Entry 9I3I (electron microscopy, 4.40 A resolution (low resolution: residue-level contacts below are approximate; hydrogen-bond / salt-bridge calls are withheld)); this record covers chains 3 and X of the 14 polymer chains in the assembly.

# Chain 3
Protein: DNA replication licensing factor MCM3
From: Saccharomyces cerevisiae S288C
Notes: EC 3.6.4.12
Reference sequence: P24279 (MCM3_YEAST); residue numbers follow UniProt; this construct covers 1-971
Sequence (1006 residues; each row starts with the number of its first residue; numbers below 1 keep their minus sign (Met-34 is residue -34)):
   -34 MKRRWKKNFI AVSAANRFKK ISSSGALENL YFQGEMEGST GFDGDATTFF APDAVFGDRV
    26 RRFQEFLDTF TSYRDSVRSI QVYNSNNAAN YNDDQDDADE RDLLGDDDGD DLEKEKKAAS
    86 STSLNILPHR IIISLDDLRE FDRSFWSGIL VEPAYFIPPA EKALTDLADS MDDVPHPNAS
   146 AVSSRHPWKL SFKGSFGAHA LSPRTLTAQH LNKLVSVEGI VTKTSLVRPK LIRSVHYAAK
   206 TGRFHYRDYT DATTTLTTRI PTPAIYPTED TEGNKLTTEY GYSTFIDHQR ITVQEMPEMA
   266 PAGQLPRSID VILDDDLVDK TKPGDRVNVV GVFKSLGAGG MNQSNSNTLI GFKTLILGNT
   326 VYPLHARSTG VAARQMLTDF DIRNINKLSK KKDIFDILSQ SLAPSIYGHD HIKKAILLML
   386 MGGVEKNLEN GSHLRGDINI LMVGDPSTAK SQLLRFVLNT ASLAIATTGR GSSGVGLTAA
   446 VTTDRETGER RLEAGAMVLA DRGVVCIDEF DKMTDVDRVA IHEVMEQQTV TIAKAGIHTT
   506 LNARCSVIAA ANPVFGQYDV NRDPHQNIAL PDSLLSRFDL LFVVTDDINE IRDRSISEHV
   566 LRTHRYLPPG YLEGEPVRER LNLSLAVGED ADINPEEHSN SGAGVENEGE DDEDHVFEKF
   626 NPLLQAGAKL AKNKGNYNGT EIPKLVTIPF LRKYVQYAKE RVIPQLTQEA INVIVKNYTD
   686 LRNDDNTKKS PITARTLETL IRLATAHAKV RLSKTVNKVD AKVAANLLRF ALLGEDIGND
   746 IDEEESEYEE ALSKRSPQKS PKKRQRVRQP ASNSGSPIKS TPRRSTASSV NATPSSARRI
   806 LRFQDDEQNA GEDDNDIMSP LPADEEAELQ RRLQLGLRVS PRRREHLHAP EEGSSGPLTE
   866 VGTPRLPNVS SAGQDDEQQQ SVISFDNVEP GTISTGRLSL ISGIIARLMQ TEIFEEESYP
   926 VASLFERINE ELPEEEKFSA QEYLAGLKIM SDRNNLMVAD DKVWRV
Unresolved in the structure: -34 to 18, 62-90, 142-150, 311-313, 571-650, 739-971
Sequence notes: initiating methionine (-34); expression tag (-33 to 0)
Small-molecule neighbours:
  - ADP (adenosine-5'-diphosphate), molecule 1: Ile371, Tyr372, His374, Pro411, Ser412, Thr413, Ala414, Lys415, Ser416, Gln417, Ile561, Val565
  - ADP, molecule 2: Leu399, Glu491, Gln492, Arg542, Arg700
UniProt features mapped onto this chain:
  - motif: Ser541 to Asp544 (Arginine finger)
  - binding site (ATP): Gly409 to Ser416
  - modified residue: Ser761 (Phosphoserine), Ser777 (Phosphoserine), Ser781 (Phosphoserine), Thr868 (Phosphothreonine)

# Chain X
Molecule: 88-nt DNA strand
Sequence (88 nucleotides; row label = number of the first residue in the row):
     1 TGGTTTTTAT ATGTTTTGTT ATGTATTGTT TATTTTCCCT TGACTGACTG ACTGACTGAC
    61 TGACTGACTG ACTGACTGAC TGTATATA

# Interface between chain 3 and chain X
Residue-residue contacts - 14 pairs, chain 3 then chain X:
  Gln308(3) with DG58(X); DA59(X)
  Ser309(3) with DA59(X)
  Asn310(3) with DA59(X)
  Val446(3) with DC68(X)
  Thr447(3) with DA67(X); DC68(X)
  Thr448(3) with DA67(X); DC68(X)
  Asp449(3) with DA67(X)
  Arg450(3) with DG66(X); DA67(X)
  Arg455(3) with DA67(X)
  Asp480(3) with DT77(X)
Other interface residues (no listed pair), chain 3 (13 interface residues in all): Gly453, Glu454, Thr479
Other interface residues (no listed pair), chain X (8 interface residues in all): DC76, DG78

# Summary
Chain 3 and chain X form an interface of 13 and 8 residues respectively. Bound to chain 3: ADP. UniProt lists
8 ATP-binding residues on chain 3.
Chain 3 is DNA replication licensing factor MCM3 (Saccharomyces cerevisiae S288C) and chain X is an 88-nt DNA
strand; the structure, Cryo-EM structure of the MCM-ORC (MO) complex featuring an ORC2 regulatory domain
involved in cell cycle ..., was determined by electron microscopy, deposited together with 8RIF and 8RIG.
